4V1O - chains A and B of the 26 polymer chains in the assembly; structure by electron microscopy, 9.70 A resolution (very low resolution: no residue pairs are listed; an interface is given only as per-side residue counts).

# Chain A
Protein: DNA-directed RNA polymerase II subunit RPB1
From: Saccharomyces cerevisiae
Notes: EC 2.7.7.6
UniProt: P04050 (RPB1_YEAST); numbering as in UniProt (aligned over 1-1733)
Chain sequence (1733 residues; row label = number of the first residue in the row):
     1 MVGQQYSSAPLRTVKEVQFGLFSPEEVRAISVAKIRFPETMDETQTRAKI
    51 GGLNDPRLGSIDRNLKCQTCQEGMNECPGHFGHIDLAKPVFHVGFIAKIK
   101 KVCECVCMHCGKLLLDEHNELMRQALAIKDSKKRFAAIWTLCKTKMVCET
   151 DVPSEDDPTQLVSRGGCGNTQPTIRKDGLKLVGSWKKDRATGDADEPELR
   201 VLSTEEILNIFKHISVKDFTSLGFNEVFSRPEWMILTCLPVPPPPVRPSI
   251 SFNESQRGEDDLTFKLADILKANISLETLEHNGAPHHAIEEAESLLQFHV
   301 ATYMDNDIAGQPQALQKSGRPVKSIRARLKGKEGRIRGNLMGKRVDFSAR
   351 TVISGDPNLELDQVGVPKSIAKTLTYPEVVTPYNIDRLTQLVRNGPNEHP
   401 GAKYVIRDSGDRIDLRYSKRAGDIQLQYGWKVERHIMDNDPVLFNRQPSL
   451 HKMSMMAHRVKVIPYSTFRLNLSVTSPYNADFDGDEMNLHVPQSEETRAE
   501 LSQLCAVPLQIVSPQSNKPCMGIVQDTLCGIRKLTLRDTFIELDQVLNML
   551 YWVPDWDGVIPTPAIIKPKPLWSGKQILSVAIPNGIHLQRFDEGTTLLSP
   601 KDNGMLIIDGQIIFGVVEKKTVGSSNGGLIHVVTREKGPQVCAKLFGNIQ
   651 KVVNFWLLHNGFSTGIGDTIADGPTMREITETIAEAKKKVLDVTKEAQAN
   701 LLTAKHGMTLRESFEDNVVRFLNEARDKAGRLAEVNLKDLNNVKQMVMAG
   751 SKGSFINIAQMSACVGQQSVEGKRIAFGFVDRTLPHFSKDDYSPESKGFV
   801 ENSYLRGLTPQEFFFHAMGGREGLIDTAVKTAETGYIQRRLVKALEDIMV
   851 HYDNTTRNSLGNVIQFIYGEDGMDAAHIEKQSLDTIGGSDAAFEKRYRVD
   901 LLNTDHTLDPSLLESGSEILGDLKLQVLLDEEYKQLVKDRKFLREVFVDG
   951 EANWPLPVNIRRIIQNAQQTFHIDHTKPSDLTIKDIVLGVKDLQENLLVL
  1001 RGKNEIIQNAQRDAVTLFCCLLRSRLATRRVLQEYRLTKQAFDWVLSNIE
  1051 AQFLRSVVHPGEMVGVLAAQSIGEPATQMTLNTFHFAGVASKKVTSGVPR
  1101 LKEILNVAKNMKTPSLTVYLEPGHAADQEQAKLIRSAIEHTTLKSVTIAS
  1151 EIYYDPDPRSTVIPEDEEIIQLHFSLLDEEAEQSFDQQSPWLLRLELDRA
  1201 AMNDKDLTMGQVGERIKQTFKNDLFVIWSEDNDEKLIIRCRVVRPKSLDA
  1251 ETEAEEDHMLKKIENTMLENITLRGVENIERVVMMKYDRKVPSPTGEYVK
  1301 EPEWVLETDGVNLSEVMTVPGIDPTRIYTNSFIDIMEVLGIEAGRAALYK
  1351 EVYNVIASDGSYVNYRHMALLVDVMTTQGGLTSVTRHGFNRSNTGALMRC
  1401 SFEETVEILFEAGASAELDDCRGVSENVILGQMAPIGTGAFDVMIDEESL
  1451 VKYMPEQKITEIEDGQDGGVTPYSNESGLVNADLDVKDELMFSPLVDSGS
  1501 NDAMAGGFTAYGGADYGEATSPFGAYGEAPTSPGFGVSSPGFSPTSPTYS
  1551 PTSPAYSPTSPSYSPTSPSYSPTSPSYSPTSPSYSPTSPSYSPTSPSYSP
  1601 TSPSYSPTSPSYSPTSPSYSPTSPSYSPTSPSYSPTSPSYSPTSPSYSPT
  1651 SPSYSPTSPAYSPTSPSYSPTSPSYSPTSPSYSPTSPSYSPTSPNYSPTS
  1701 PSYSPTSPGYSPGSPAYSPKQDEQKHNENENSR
Unresolved in the structure: 1-2, 1081-1091, 1177-1186, 1244-1253, 1456-1733
Bound ions: Zn2+ site 1: Cys-67, Cys-70, Cys-77, His-80; Zn2+ site 2: Cys-107, Cys-110, Cys-148, Cys-167; Mg2+: Asp-481, Asp-483, Asp-485 (shared with 1 residue of chain P)
Curated features (UniProtKB/Swiss-Prot):
  - region: Pro-248 to Asp-260 (Lid loop), Asn-306 to Lys-323 (Rudder loop), Pro-810 to Glu-822 (Bridging helix)
  - binding site (Zn(2+)): Cys-67, Cys-70, Cys-77, His-80, Cys-107, Cys-110, Cys-148, Cys-167
  - binding site (Mg(2+)): Asp-481, Asp-483, Asp-485
  - modified residue: Thr-1471 (Phosphothreonine)
  - cross-link (Glycyl lysine isopeptide (Lys-Gly)): Lys-695 (interchain with G-Cter in ubiquitin), Lys-1246 (interchain with G-Cter in ubiquitin), Lys-1350 (interchain with G-Cter in ubiquitin)
  - natural variant: Ser-1653 to Pro-1659 (deletion: In strain: A364A)
  - mutagenesis: Lys-1246 (K1246R: Impairs ubiquitination during transcription stress)

# Chain B
Protein: DNA-directed RNA polymerase II subunit RPB2
From: Saccharomyces cerevisiae
Notes: EC 2.7.7.6
UniProt: P08518 (RPB2_YEAST); residue numbers follow UniProt; this construct covers 1-1224
Chain sequence (1224 residues; each row starts with the number of its first residue):
     1 MSDLANSEKYYDEDPYGFEDESAPITAEDSWAVISAFFREKGLVSQQLDS
    51 FNQFVDYTLQDIICEDSTLILEQLAQHTTESDNISRKYEISFGKIYVTKP
   101 MVNESDGVTHALYPQEARLRNLTYSSGLFVDVKKRTYEAIDVPGRELKYE
   151 LIAEESEDDSESGKVFIGRLPIMLRSKNCYLSEATESDLYKLKECPFDMG
   201 GYFIINGSEKVLIAQERSAGNIVQVFKKAAPSPISHVAEIRSALEKGSRF
   251 ISTLQVKLYGREGSSARTIKATLPYIKQDIPIVIIFRALGIIPDGEILEH
   301 ICYDVNDWQMLEMLKPCVEDGFVIQDRETALDFIGRRGTALGIKKEKRIQ
   351 YAKDILQKEFLPHITQLEGFESRKAFFLGYMINRLLLCALDRKDQDDRDH
   401 FGKKRLDLAGPLLAQLFKTLFKKLTKDIFRYMQRTVEEAHDFNMKLAINA
   451 KTITSGLKYALATGNWGEQKKAMSSRAGVSQVLNRYTYSSTLSHLRRTNT
   501 PIGRDGKLAKPRQLHNTHWGLVCPAETPEGQACGLVKNLSLMSCISVGTD
   551 PMPIITFLSEWGMEPLEDYVPHQSPDATRVFVNGVWHGVHRNPARLMETL
   601 RTLRRKGDINPEVSMIRDIREKELKIFTDAGRVYRPLFIVEDDESLGHKE
   651 LKVRKGHIAKLMATEYQDIEGGFEDVEEYTWSSLLNEGLVEYIDAEEEES
   701 ILIAMQPEDLEPAEANEENDLDVDPAKRIRVSHHATTFTHCEIHPSMILG
   751 VAASIIPFPDHNQSPRNTYQSAMGKQAMGVFLTNYNVRMDTMANILYYPQ
   801 KPLGTTRAMEYLKFRELPAGQNAIVAIACYSGYNQEDSMIMNQSSIDRGL
   851 FRSLFFRSYMDQEKKYGMSITETFEKPQRTNTLRMKHGTYDKLDDDGLIA
   901 PGVRVSGEDVIIGKTTPISPDEEELGQRTAYHSKRDASTPLRSTENGIVD
   951 QVLVTTNQDGLKFVKVRVRTTKIPQIGDKFASRHGQKGTIGITYRREDMP
  1001 FTAEGIVPDLIINPHAIPSRMTVAHLIECLLSKVAALSGNEGDASPFTDI
  1051 TVEGISKLLREHGYQSRGFEVMYNGHTGKKLMAQIFFGPTYYQRLRHMVD
  1101 DKIHARARGPMQVLTRQPVEGRSRDGGLRFGEMERDCMIAHGAASFLKER
  1151 LMEASDAFRVHICGICGLMTVIAKLNHNQFECKGCDNKIDIYQIHIPYAA
  1201 KLLFQELMAMNITPRLYTDRSRDF
Unresolved in the structure: 1-19, 142-145, 152-162, 503-508, 669-677, 716-721, 920-932
Bound ions: Zn2+: Cys-1163, Cys-1166, Cys-1182, Cys-1185

# Chain A / chain B interface
At this resolution (10 A) residue pairs are not listed: 232 residues of chain A and 205 of chain B lie at the interface.

# Overview
232 residues of chain A face 205 of chain B across their interface. The Zn2+ site 1 is built by Cys-67(A),
Cys-70(A), Cys-77(A) and His-80(A). UniProt lists 8 Zn2+-binding residues, 3 Mg2+-binding residues and one
mutagenesis site on chain A.
Chain A is DNA-directed RNA polymerase II subunit RPB1 and chain B is DNA-directed RNA polymerase II subunit
RPB2, both from Saccharomyces cerevisiae; the structure, Architecture of the RNA polymerase II-Mediator core
transcription initiation complex, was determined by electron microscopy (same publication as 4V1M and 4V1N).
